Entry 8YD7 (X-ray diffraction, 3.32 A resolution); this record covers chains G and I of the 10 polymer chains in the assembly.

Chain G (and I):
Name: CASP8 and FADD-like apoptosis regulator subunit p12
Source organism: Homo sapiens
Notes: chain I of this document is another copy of the same molecule, construct and numbering; everything in this record applies to it too
UniProt: O15519 (CFLAR_HUMAN); numbering as in UniProt (aligned over 1-181)
Chain sequence (181 residues; numbered 1 to 181; the number before each row is that of its first residue):
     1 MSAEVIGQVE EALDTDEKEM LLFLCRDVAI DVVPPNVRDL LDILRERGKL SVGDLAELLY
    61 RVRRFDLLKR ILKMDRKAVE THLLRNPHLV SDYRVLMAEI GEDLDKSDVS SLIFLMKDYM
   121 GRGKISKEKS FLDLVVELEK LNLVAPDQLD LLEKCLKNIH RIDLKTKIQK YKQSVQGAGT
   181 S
Not modelled in the structure: 1, 122-125, 177-181 (chain I: 176-181)
Sequence notes: engineered mutation Gly7 (His in O15519)
Modified positions: Mse1 (selenomethionine); Mse20, Mse74, Mse97, Mse116, Mse120 (selenomethionine; parent Met)
Small-molecule neighbours: selenium atom (SE): Ser2, Val5, Arg45, Leu50, Leu55

Interface between chain G and chain I:
Contacting residue pairs (26):
  Glu11(G) - Asp31(I)
  Glu11(G) - Val32(I)
  Glu11(G) - Val33(I)
  Glu17(G) - Lys140(I)
  Arg63(G) - Mse120(I)
  Arg63(G) - Lys140(I)
  Arg63(G) - Leu141(I)
  Arg64(G) - Lys140(I)
  Phe65(G) - Lys140(I)  hydrogen bond (backbone-backbone)
  Phe65(G) - Leu141(I)  hydrophobic
  Phe65(G) - Asn142(I)
  Asp66(G) - Glu139(I)
  Asp66(G) - Lys140(I)  hydrogen bond (backbone-backbone)
  Asp66(G) - Asn142(I)
  Lys69(G) - Asn142(I)
  Arg70(G) - Ile30(I)
  Arg76(G) - Leu141(I)
  Glu102(G) - Gly123(I)
  Glu102(G) - Lys124(I)  hydrogen bond (backbone-backbone)
  Asp103(G) - Gly123(I)
  Asp103(G) - Lys124(I)
  Leu104(G) - Lys124(I)
  Asp105(G) - Lys124(I)
  Asp105(G) - Ser126(I)  hydrogen bond
  Asp108(G) - Lys124(I)  salt bridge
  Arg161(G) - Lys124(I)
Interface residues without a listed pair, chain G (16 interface residues in all): Ala12
Interface residues without a listed pair, chain I (14 interface residues in all): Gly121, Arg122

Summary:
16 residues of chain G and 14 residues of chain I are in contact; the contacts include 4 hydrogen bonds and 1
salt bridge. Polar pairs include Asp108(G)-Lys124(I), Asp105(G)-Ser126(I) and Phe65(G)-Lys140(I). Ligands of
chain G: selenium atom.
Both chains are CASP8 and FADD-like apoptosis regulator subunit p12 (Homo sapiens). Entry 8YD7 (Structure of
FADD/Caspase-8/cFLIP death effector domain assembly) was determined by X-ray diffraction (same publication as
8YBX and 8YD8).
